PDB entry 2BWL | X-ray diffraction, 1.62 A resolution | chain A

Chain A:
Protein: Angiogenin
Source organism: Mus musculus
Notes: EC 3.1.27.5
UniProtKB: P21570 (ANG1_MOUSE); residues 1-121 here correspond to UniProt positions 25-145 (UniProt number = residue number + 24)
Chain sequence (121 residues; numbered 1 to 121; the number before each row is that of its first residue):
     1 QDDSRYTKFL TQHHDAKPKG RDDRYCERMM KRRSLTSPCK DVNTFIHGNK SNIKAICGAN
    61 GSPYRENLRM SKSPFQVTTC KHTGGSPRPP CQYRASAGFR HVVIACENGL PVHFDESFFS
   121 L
Unresolved in the structure: 1, 120-121
Disulfides: Cys26-Cys80, Cys39-Cys91, Cys57-Cys106
Curated features (UniProtKB/Swiss-Prot):
  - motif: Lys31 to Leu35 (Nucleolar localization signal)
  - active site: His13 (Proton acceptor), His113 (Proton donor)
  - binding site (tRNA): Arg21, Asp22, Cys80, Val102
  - modified residue: Gln1 (Pyrrolidone carboxylic acid)
From the paper describing this entry:
  - catalytic residues: His13, Lys40, His113 (by similarity / conservation)
  - binding site for phosphate ion: Gln12, His13, Lys40, His113, Phe114
  - contacts within the chain: Thr44-Thr79 (hydrogen bond), Phe114-Phe119, Thr44-Glu116 (hydrogen bond), Asp115-Ser117
  - interface residues: Phe118
  - conformationally variable residues (side-chain flip): Gln12, Lys40, His113

In short:
From UniProt: active-site residues His13 and His113 and 4 tRNA-binding residues. The paper reports catalytic
residues His13, Lys40 and His113; a binding site for phosphate ion at Gln12, His13 and Lys40 among others.
Chain A is Angiogenin (Mus musculus); the structure, Murine angiogenin, phosphate complex, was determined by
X-ray diffraction, deposited together with 2BWK.
